Entry 3UAT (X-ray diffraction, 2.70 A resolution); this record covers chains A and B.

Chain A:
Molecule: Disks large homolog 1
Organism: Rattus norvegicus
UniProt: Q62696 (DLG1_RAT); numbering as in UniProt; present here: 578-662, 707-911
Amino-acid sequence (296 residues; each row starts with the number of its first residue; note: 44 numbers in that range are skipped by the numbering (no residue carries them; nothing is unmodelled there)):
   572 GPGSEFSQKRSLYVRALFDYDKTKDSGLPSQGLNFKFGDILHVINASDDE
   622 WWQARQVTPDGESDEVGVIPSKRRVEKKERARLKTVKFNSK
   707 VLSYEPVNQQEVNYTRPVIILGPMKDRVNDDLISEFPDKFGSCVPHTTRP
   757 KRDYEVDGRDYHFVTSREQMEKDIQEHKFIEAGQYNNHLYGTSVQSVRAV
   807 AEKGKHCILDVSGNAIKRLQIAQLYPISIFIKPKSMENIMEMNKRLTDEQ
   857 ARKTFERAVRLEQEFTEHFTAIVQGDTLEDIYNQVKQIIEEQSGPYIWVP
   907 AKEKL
Not modelled in the structure: 572-581, 656-662, 909-911
Sequence notes: expression tag (572-577)
Curated features (UniProtKB/Swiss-Prot):
  - modified residue (Phosphoserine): Ser578, Ser597, Ser618, Ser841
What the authors report for this chain:
  - mutagenesis - R755G/R758G (>70-fold), G789Y (100-fold): decreased binding to phosphor-LGN peptide (chain B)
  - mutagenesis - R755G/R758G/Y767A/Y796A: abolished binding to phosphor-LGN peptide (chain B)
  - mutagenesis - P751K/G789Y, R755G/R758G/Y767A/Y796A: abolished binding to p-DLGAP1-R2

Chain B:
Molecule: phosphor-LGN peptide
Amino-acid sequence (18 residues; row label = number of the first residue in the row; numbers below 1 keep their minus sign (Gly-3 is residue -3)):
    -3 GRRHSMENLELMKLTPEK
Not modelled in the structure: -3, 13-14
Modified / non-standard residues: Ser1 (phosphoserine; SEP)

Interface between chain A and chain B:
Pairs across the interface (36; chain A residue first):
  Cys749(A) with Arg-1(B)
  Pro751(A) with Arg-1(B); Met2(B), hydrophobic
  Arg755(A) with Arg-2(B); Ser1(B)
  Arg758(A) with Arg-2(B); Ser1(B)
  Glu761(A) with Arg-2(B), salt bridge
  Arg765(A) with Arg-1(B), hydrogen bond (backbone-side chain)
  Asp766(A) with Arg-2(B), salt bridge; Arg-1(B), hydrogen bond (backbone-side chain)
  Tyr767(A) with Arg-2(B); Arg-1(B); Ser1(B); Met2(B)
  Ile780(A) with Leu10(B), hydrophobic
  His783(A) with Thr11(B), hydrogen bond (side chain-backbone); Pro12(B)
  Phe785(A) with Leu10(B)
  Glu787(A) with Leu7(B)
  Ala788(A) with Leu7(B); Met8(B), hydrogen bond (backbone-backbone)
  Gly789(A) with Glu6(B); Leu7(B)
  Gln790(A) with Leu5(B); Glu6(B), hydrogen bond (backbone-backbone); Met8(B)
  Tyr791(A) with His0(B); Ser1(B); Asn4(B); Leu5(B), hydrophobic
  Tyr796(A) with Ser1(B); Met2(B), hydrophobic; Leu5(B), hydrophobic
  Thr798(A) with Met2(B)
  Arg824(A) with Leu10(B)
Other interface residues (no listed pair), chain A (24 interface residues in all): Ser748, Val750, Ile786, Leu795, Ser818
Interface features reported in the paper:
  - interface residues, chain A: Cys749(A), Pro751(A), Arg755(A), Arg758(A), Glu761(A), Asp766(A), Tyr767(A), Ile780(A), Ala788(A), Leu795(A), Tyr796(A), Thr798(A)

In short:
Chain A and chain B form an interface of 24 and 13 residues respectively; the contacts include 5 hydrogen
bonds and 2 salt bridges. Among the polar pairs are Glu761(A)-Arg-2(B), Asp766(A)-Arg-2(B) and
Arg765(A)-Arg-1(B). From the paper: R755G/R758G and G789Y of chain A reduce binding to phosphor-LGN peptide
(chain B); interface residues Cys749(A), Pro751(A) and Arg755(A) among others; 4 substitutions were tested in
all.
Here chain A is Disks large homolog 1 (Rattus norvegicus) and chain B is phosphor-LGN peptide. Entry 3UAT
(Guanylate Kinase Domains of the MAGUK Family Scaffold Proteins as Specific Phospho-Protein Binding Modules)
was determined by X-ray diffraction.
